PDB entry 7K9K | electron microscopy, 3.14 A resolution | chains H and L of the 3 polymer chains in the assembly

[Chain H]
Protein: 2H04 heavy chain
Source organism: Mus musculus
Amino-acid sequence (121 residues; numbered 1 to 121; the number before each row is that of its first residue):
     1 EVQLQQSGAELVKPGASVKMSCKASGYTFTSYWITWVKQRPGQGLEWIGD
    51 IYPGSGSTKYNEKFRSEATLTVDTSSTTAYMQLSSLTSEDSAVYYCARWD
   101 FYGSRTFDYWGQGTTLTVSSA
Cystine bridges: C22-C96
Reported in the primary citation:
  - binding site for alpha-L-fucopyranose: Y60 to E62

[Chain L]
Protein: 2H04 light chain
Source organism: Mus musculus
Amino-acid sequence (106 residues; numbered 1 to 106; the number before each row is that of its first residue):
     1 DIVLTQSPAILSVSPGERVSFSCRASQNIGTIIHWYQQRTNGSPRLLIKY
    51 ASESVSGIPSRFSGSGSGTDFTLSINSVESEDIADYYCQQSSSWPLTFGA
   101 GTKLEL
Cystine bridges: C23-C88

[Chain H / chain L interface]
Residue-residue contacts - 27 pairs, chain H then chain L:
  Q39(H) with Q38(L)
  G44(H) with Y87(L)
  L45(H) with P44(L), hydrophobic; F98(L)
  W47(H) with W94(L); P95(L), hydrophobic; L96(L)
  D50(H) with W94(L), hydrogen bond; L96(L)
  K59(H) with W94(L)
  Y95(H) with G42(L); S43(L)
  G103(H) with Y50(L)
  S104(H) with H34(L); K49(L); Y50(L)
  R105(H) with I32(L); H34(L), hydrogen bond (backbone-side chain); Y50(L), hydrogen bond; S91(L)
  T106(H) with H34(L); L46(L)
  F107(H) with Y36(L), hydrogen bond (backbone-side chain); L96(L), hydrophobic; F98(L), hydrophobic
  W110(H) with Y36(L), hydrophobic; P44(L)
Also at the interface, not in a pair above, chain H (18 interface residues in all): V37, W99, F101, D108, G111
Also at the interface, not in a pair above, chain L (19 interface residues in all): R45, G99, A100

[Overview]
Chain H and chain L form an interface of 18 and 19 residues respectively; the contacts include 4 hydrogen
bonds. Polar contacts include D50(H)-W94(L), R105(H)-H34(L) and R105(H)-Y50(L). From the paper: a binding site
for alpha-L-fucopyranose at Y60(H).
Chain H is 2H04 heavy chain and chain L is 2H04 light chain, both from Mus musculus; the structure, SARS-CoV-2
Spike RBD in complex with neutralizing Fab 2H04 (local refinement), was determined by electron microscopy
together with 7K9H, 7K9I and 7K9J from the same study.
